3T5H - chains A and B of the 3 polymer chains in the assembly; structure by X-ray diffraction, 2.35 A resolution.

Chain A:
Molecule: DNA polymerase IV
From: Sulfolobus solfataricus P2
Notes: EC 2.7.7.7
UniProt: Q97W02 (DPO4_SULSO); residue numbers follow UniProt; this construct covers 1-341
Chain sequence (341 residues; numbered 1 to 341; the number before each row is that of its first residue):
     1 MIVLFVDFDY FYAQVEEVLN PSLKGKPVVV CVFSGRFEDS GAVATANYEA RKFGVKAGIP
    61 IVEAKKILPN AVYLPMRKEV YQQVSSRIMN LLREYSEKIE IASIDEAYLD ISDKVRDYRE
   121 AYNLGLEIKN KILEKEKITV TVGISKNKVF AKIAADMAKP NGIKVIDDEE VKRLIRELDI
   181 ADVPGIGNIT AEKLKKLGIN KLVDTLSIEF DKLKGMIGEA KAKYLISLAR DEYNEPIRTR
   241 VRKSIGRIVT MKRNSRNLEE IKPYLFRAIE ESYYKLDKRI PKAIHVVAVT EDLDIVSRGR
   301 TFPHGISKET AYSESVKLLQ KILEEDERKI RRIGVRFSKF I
Metal / ion sites: Ca2+ site 1: Asp7, Phe8, Asp105 (together with 2'-deoxyguanosine-5'-triphosphate); Ca2+ site 2: Asp7, Asp105, Glu106 (together with 2'-deoxyguanosine-5'-triphosphate); Ca2+ site 3: Ala181, Ile186
Ligand contacts: 2'-deoxyguanosine-5'-triphosphate (DGT): Asp7, Phe8, Asp9, Tyr10, Phe11, Tyr12, Val32, Val43, Ala44, Thr45, Tyr48, Arg51, Ala57, Gly58, Met76, Ile104, Asp105, Lys159
Swiss-Prot annotation at these positions:
  - active site: Glu106
  - binding site (Mg(2+)): Asp7, Asp105
  - site: Tyr12 (Substrate discrimination)
  - mutagenesis: Asp105 to Glu106 (Loss of function)
From the paper describing this entry:
  - Ca2+ coordination: Ala181
  - binding site for the 17-nt DNA strand (chain B): Arg336

Chain B:
Molecule: 17-nt DNA strand
Sequence (17 nucleotides; numbered 402 to 418; the number before each row is that of its first residue):
   402 CACXGAATCC TTCCCCC
Modified / non-standard residues: HN1 ((6S,8R)-3-(2-deoxy-5-O-phosphono-beta-D-erythro-pentofuranosyl)-8-hydroxy-6-[(1S)-1-hydroxyhexyl]-4,6,7,8-tetrahydropyrimido[1,2-a]purin-10(3H)-one) at position 405

Interface between chain A and chain B:
Pairs across the interface (40; chain A residue first):
  Val32(A) - DC404(B)  phosphate contact
  Val32(A) - HN1_405(B)  sugar contact
  Ser34(A) - DC404(B)  sugar contact
  Phe37(A) - DC402(B)  sugar contact
  Phe37(A) - DA403(B)  phosphate contact
  Ser40(A) - DA403(B)  phosphate contact
  Gly41(A) - DA403(B)  hydrogen bond to the phosphate
  Ala42(A) - DC404(B)  sugar contact
  Pro60(A) - DC402(B)  base contact
  Pro60(A) - DA403(B)  base contact
  Glu63(A) - DC402(B)  base contact
  Lys78(A) - DG406(B)  sugar contact
  Ser103(A) - HN1_405(B)  base contact
  Gly218(A) - DC411(B)  phosphate contact
  Glu219(A) - DC411(B)  hydrogen bond to the phosphate
  Ala220(A) - DC410(B)  phosphate contact
  Ala220(A) - DC411(B)  hydrogen bond to the phosphate
  Arg238(A) - DT409(B)  salt bridge to the phosphate
  Val241(A) - DA408(B)  phosphate contact
  Arg242(A) - DA407(B)  sugar contact
  Arg242(A) - DA408(B)  salt bridge to the phosphate
  Lys243(A) - DA408(B)  hydrogen bond to the phosphate
  Lys243(A) - DT409(B)  salt bridge to the phosphate
  Ser244(A) - DA407(B)  sugar contact
  Ser244(A) - DA408(B)  hydrogen bond to the phosphate
  Ile245(A) - DA407(B)  phosphate contact
  Gly246(A) - DA407(B)  hydrogen bond to the phosphate
  Arg247(A) - HN1_405(B)  phosphate contact
  Arg247(A) - DG406(B)  salt bridge to the phosphate
  Ile248(A) - HN1_405(B)  phosphate contact
  Ile248(A) - DG406(B)  hydrogen bond to the phosphate
  Val249(A) - HN1_405(B)  phosphate contact
  Thr250(A) - DC404(B)  sugar contact
  Thr250(A) - HN1_405(B)  hydrogen bond to the phosphate
  Arg331(A) - DA403(B)  salt bridge to the phosphate
  Arg331(A) - DC404(B)  salt bridge to the phosphate
  Arg332(A) - DC404(B)  phosphate contact
  Arg332(A) - HN1_405(B)  salt bridge to the phosphate
  Arg336(A) - DG406(B)  sugar contact
  Arg336(A) - DA407(B)  salt bridge to the phosphate
Other interface residues (no listed pair), chain A (32 interface residues in all): Asp39, Gly58, Ala102, Lys221, Leu293

In short:
32 residues of chain A and 10 residues of chain B are in contact; the contacts include 8 hydrogen bonds and 8
salt bridges. Among the polar pairs are Gly41(A)-DA403(B), Glu219(A)-DC411(B) and Ala220(A)-DC411(B). Chain A
binds 2'-deoxyguanosine-5'-triphosphate. From the paper: a binding site for the 17-nt DNA strand (chain B) at
Arg336(A); Ca2+ coordination by Ala181(A).
Here chain A is DNA polymerase IV (Sulfolobus solfataricus P2) and chain B is a 17-nt DNA strand. Entry 3T5H
(Ternary complex of HNE Adduct modified DNA (5'-CXG-3' vs 13-mer) with Dpo4 and incoming dDGT) was determined
by X-ray diffraction, deposited together with 3T5J, 3T5K and 3T5L.
